Entry 4JI1 (X-ray diffraction, 3.14 A resolution); this record covers chains A and Q of the 21 polymer chains in the assembly.

Chain A:
Molecule: 16S rRNA
Organism: Thermus thermophilus
Sequence (1522 nucleotides; each row starts with the number of its first residue; note: 42 numbers in that range are skipped by the numbering (no residue carries them; nothing is unmodelled there); a row labelled like 190A-190L holds insertion residues (190A, then the next letters in order); numbering starts at 0):
     0 UUUGUUGGAG AGUUUGAUCC UGGCUCAGGG UGAACGCUGG CGGCGUGCCU AAGACAUGCA
    60 AGUCGUGCGG G
    73 CCGCGGGGUU UU
    88 ACUCCG
    95 UGGUC
   101 AGCGGCGGAC GGGUGAGUAA CGCGUGGGU
  129A G
   130 ACCUACCCGG AAGAGGGGGA CAACCCGGGG AAACUCGGGC UAAUCCCCCA UGUGGACCCG
   190 C
190A-190L CCCUUGGGGUGU
   191 GUCCAAAGGG CUUU
   216 GCCCGCUUCC GGAUGGGCCC GCGUCCCAUC AGCUAGUUGG UGGGGUAAUG GCCCACCAAG
   276 GCGACGACGG GUAGCCGGUC UGAGAGGAUG GCCGGCCACA GGGGCACUGA GACACGGGCC
   336 CCACUCCUAC GGGAGGCAGC AGUUAGGAAU CUUCCGCAAU GGGCGCAAGC CUGACGGAGC
   396 GACGCCGCUU GGAGGAAGAA GCCCUUCGGG GUGUAAACUC CUGAA
   442 CCCGGGACGA AACCCCCGAC GA
   474 GGGGACUGAC GGUACCGGG
   494 GUAAUAGCGC CGGCCAACUC CGUGCCAGCA GCCGCGGUAA UACGGAGGGC GCGAGCGUUA
   554 CCCGGAUUCA CUGGGCGUAA AGGGCGUGUA GGCGGCCUGG GGCGUCCCAU GUGAAAGACC
   614 ACGGCUCAAC CGUGGGGGAG CGUGGGAUAC GCUCAGGCUA GACGGUGGGA GAGGGUGGUG
   674 GAAUUCCCGG AGUAGCGGUG AAAUGCGCAG AUACCGGGAG GAACGCCGAU GGCGAAGGCA
   734 GCCACCUGGU CCACCCGUGA CGCUGAGGCG CGAAAGCGUG GGGAGCAAAC CGGAUUAGAU
   794 ACCCGGGUAG UCCACGCCCU AAACGAUGCG CGCUAGGUCU CUGGGUCU
   848 CCUGGGGGCC GAAGCUAACG CGUUAAGCGC GCCGCCUGGG GAGUACGGCC GCAAGGCUGA
   908 AACUCAAAGG AAUUGACGGG GGCCCGCACA AGCGGUGGAG CAUGUGGUUU AAUUCGAAGX
   968 AACGCGAAGA ACCUUACCAG GCCUUGACAU GCUAGG
 1003A G
  1004 AACCCGGGUG AAAGCCUGGG GUGCCCC
1030A-1030D GCGA
  1031 GGGGAGCCCU AGCACAGGUG CUGCAUGGCC GUCGUCAGCU CGUGCCGUGA GGUGUUGGGU
  1091 UAAGUCCCGC AACGAGCGCA ACCCCCGCCG UUAGUUGCCA GCGGUUCGGC CGGGCACUCU
  1151 AACGGGACUG CCCGCGAAA
  1171 GCGGGAGGAA GGAGGGGACG ACGUCUGGUC AGCAUGGCCC UUACGGCCUG GGCGACACAC
  1231 GUGCUACAAU GCCCACUACA AAGCGAUGCC ACCCGGCAAC GGGGAGCUAA UCGCAAAAAG
  1291 GUGGGCCCAG UUCGGAUUGG GGUCUGCAAC CCGACCCCAU GAAGCCGGAA UCGCUAGUAA
  1351 UCGCGGAUCA G
 1361A C
  1362 CAUGCCGCGG UGAAUACGUU CCCGGGCCUU GUACACACXG CCXGUXACGC CAUGGGAGCG
  1422 GGCUCUACCC GAAGUCGCCG GG
  1446 AGCCUACGGG
  1459 CAGGCGCCGA GGGUAGGGCC CGUGACUGGG GCGAAGUCGU AACAAGGUAG CUGUACCGGA
  1519 AGGUGCGGCU GGAUCCACUC CUUUCU
Disordered / not traced: 0-4, 1534-1538
Construct notes: conflict C1534 (A2157 in M26923.1), A1535 (C2158 in M26923.1)
Modified residues: PSU (pseudouridine-5'-monophosphate) at position 516, 7MG (7N-methyl-8-hydroguanosine-5'-monophosphate) at position 527, M2G (N2-dimethylguanosine-5'-monophosphate) at position 966, 5MC (5-methylcytidine-5'-monophosphate) at position 967, 2MG (2N-methylguanosine-5'-monophosphate) at position 1207, 5MC (5-methylcytidine-5'-monophosphate) at position 1400, 4OC (4n,o2'-methylcytidine-5'-monophosphate) at position 1402, 5MC (5-methylcytidine-5'-monophosphate) at position 1404, 5MC (5-methylcytidine-5'-monophosphate) at position 1407, UR3 (3-methyluridine-5'-monophoshate) at position 1498, MA6 (6N-dimethyladenosine-5'-monophoshate) at position 1518, MA6 (6N-dimethyladenosine-5'-monophoshate) at position 1519, PSU (pseudouridine-5'-monophosphate) at position 1540, PSU (pseudouridine-5'-monophosphate) at position 1541
Bound ions: Mg2+ site 1: G15, U920; Mg2+ site 2 near G21 (its only coordinating residue here); Mg2+ site 3: G46, G394; Mg2+ site 4 near A53 (its only coordinating residue here); Mg2+ site 5: C58, U387, G388; Mg2+ site 6: A59, U387; Mg2+ site 7 near U62 (its only coordinating residue here); Mg2+ site 8 near G107 (its only coordinating residue here); Mg2+ site 9 near A109 (its only coordinating residue here); Mg2+ site 10: C110, G377; Mg2+ site 11: G117, G289; Mg2+ site 12: C121, G124, U125, G236; 89 more Mg2+ sites not listed
Small-molecule neighbours: streptomycin (SRY): U12, U13, U14, C526, 7MG_527, C912, A913, A914, A915, C1490, G1491
Reported in the primary citation:
  - mutagenesis - C1490U: increased growth

Chain Q:
Name: Ribosomal protein S17
Organism: Thermus thermophilus
Reference sequence: Q5SHP7 (RS17_THET8); residues 1-105 here = UniProt positions 1-105
Sequence (105 residues; each row starts with the number of its first residue):
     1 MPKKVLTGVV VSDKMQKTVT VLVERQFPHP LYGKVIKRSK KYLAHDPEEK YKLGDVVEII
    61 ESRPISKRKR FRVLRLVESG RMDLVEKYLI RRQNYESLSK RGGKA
Disordered / not traced: 1
Bound ions: Mg2+ site 1: Ser39 (shared with C280(A) of chain A); Mg2+ site 2: Ile65 (shared with G266(A) of chain A)

Chain A / chain Q interface:
Residue-residue contacts (96):
  G127(A) with Pro2(Q), hydrogen bond to the sugar; Glu61(Q), hydrogen bond to the base
  G128(A) with Pro2(Q), sugar contact; Lys3(Q), hydrogen bond to the phosphate; Glu61(Q), sugar contact
  U129(A) with Lys3(Q), salt bridge to the phosphate
  A130(A) with Arg63(Q), salt bridge to the phosphate; Pro64(Q), base contact
  U190E(A) with Ser62(Q), base contact; Arg63(Q), hydrogen bond to the base; Arg72(Q), hydrogen bond to the base
  G190F(A) with Arg63(Q), hydrogen bond to the base
  C234(A) with Pro64(Q), sugar contact; Arg70(Q), hydrogen bond to the phosphate
  C235(A) with Glu61(Q), sugar contact; Arg70(Q), salt bridge to the phosphate; Phe71(Q), sugar contact
  G236(A) with Lys4(Q), sugar contact; Lys40(Q), salt bridge to the phosphate; Tyr42(Q), hydrogen bond to the phosphate
  C237(A) with Arg25(Q), hydrogen bond to the phosphate; Lys40(Q), salt bridge to the phosphate; Tyr42(Q), phosphate contact
  G238(A) with Arg25(Q), salt bridge to the phosphate
  A246(A) with Leu98(Q), sugar contact; Ser99(Q), sugar contact
  G247(A) with Ser99(Q), phosphate contact; Lys100(Q), phosphate contact
  U253(A) with Met15(Q), hydrogen bond to the sugar; Lys67(Q), salt bridge to the phosphate
  G254(A) with Met15(Q), sugar contact; Gln16(Q), hydrogen bond to the sugar; Thr18(Q), hydrogen bond to the phosphate; Ser66(Q), hydrogen bond to the phosphate; Lys67(Q), phosphate contact; Arg68(Q), phosphate contact; Lys69(Q), phosphate contact
  G255(A) with Gln16(Q), hydrogen bond to the sugar; Lys17(Q), phosphate contact; Ile65(Q), phosphate contact; Ser66(Q), phosphate contact; Lys69(Q), salt bridge to the phosphate
  U256(A) with Lys17(Q), salt bridge to the phosphate
  U264(A) with Arg63(Q), sugar contact; Pro64(Q), hydrogen bond to the sugar
  G265(A) with Pro64(Q), sugar contact; Ile65(Q), phosphate contact; Ser66(Q), sugar contact; Lys67(Q), hydrogen bond to the sugar
  G266(A) with Ile65(Q), phosphate contact; Lys67(Q), phosphate contact
  C267(A) with Lys67(Q), salt bridge to the phosphate
  A273(A) with Gln16(Q), hydrogen bond to the sugar
  G275(A) with Lys14(Q), phosphate contact; Met15(Q), sugar contact
  G276(A) with Ser12(Q), hydrogen bond to the phosphate; Met15(Q), phosphate contact; Thr20(Q), phosphate contact; Arg68(Q), hydrogen bond to the phosphate
  C277(A) with Lys41(Q), salt bridge to the phosphate; Arg68(Q), salt bridge to the phosphate
  G278(A) with Lys41(Q), salt bridge to the phosphate; Arg92(Q), base contact; Tyr95(Q), base contact
  A279(A) with Tyr95(Q), hydrogen bond to the phosphate; Leu98(Q), base contact
  C280(A) with Arg38(Q), hydrogen bond to the sugar; Ser39(Q), hydrogen bond to the base
  C564(A) with Leu31(Q), base contact; Tyr32(Q), hydrogen bond to the phosphate
  U582(A) with Asn94(Q), hydrogen bond to the sugar; Ala105(Q), sugar contact
  A583(A) with Arg91(Q), hydrogen bond to the phosphate; Asn94(Q), hydrogen bond to the sugar
  G584(A) with Lys87(Q), phosphate contact; Arg91(Q), salt bridge to the phosphate
  G585(A) with Lys34(Q), hydrogen bond to the phosphate; Lys37(Q), phosphate contact
  C586(A) with Lys34(Q), salt bridge to the phosphate
  G635(A) with Pro2(Q), phosphate contact
  U636(A) with Pro2(Q), phosphate contact
  A759(A) with Asn94(Q), base contact
  G760(A) with Asn94(Q), hydrogen bond to the base; Ser97(Q), hydrogen bond to the sugar; Leu98(Q), sugar contact; Ala105(Q), hydrogen bond to the base
  G761(A) with Gly102(Q), phosphate contact; Gly103(Q), hydrogen bond to the sugar; Lys104(Q), sugar contact; Ala105(Q), hydrogen bond to the sugar
  C762(A) with Gly102(Q), phosphate contact; Gly103(Q), sugar contact; Lys104(Q), sugar contact
  C879(A) with Lys34(Q), salt bridge to the phosphate
  C896(A) with Lys100(Q), salt bridge to the phosphate
  C897(A) with Arg101(Q), hydrogen bond to the phosphate
Interface residues without a listed pair, chain A (50 interface residues in all): U252, C272, G301, A563, G597, U598, G895
Interface residues without a listed pair, chain Q (50 interface residues in all): Pro28, Val35, Leu43, Ile90

Summary:
The chain A/chain Q interface involves 50 residues from each chain, with 33 hydrogen bonds and 17 salt
bridges. Polar pairs include G127(A)-Glu61(Q), G190F(A)-Arg63(Q) and U190E(A)-Arg63(Q). Chain A binds
streptomycin. The Mg2+ site 1 is built by G15(A) and U920(A). The paper reports that C1490U of chain A
increases growth.
Here chain A is 16S rRNA and chain Q is Ribosomal protein S17, both from Thermus thermophilus. Entry 4JI1
(Crystal Structure of 30S ribosomal subunit from Thermus thermophilus) was determined by X-ray diffraction
(same publication as 4JI0, 4JI2, 4JI3, 4JI4, 4JI5, 4JI6, 4JI7 and 4JI8).
